3GGU - chains A and B; structure by X-ray diffraction, 1.80 A resolution.

Chain A (and B):
Name: Protease
From: Human immunodeficiency virus type 1 (BRU ISOLATE)
Notes: EC 3.4.23.16; chain B of this document is another copy of the same molecule, construct and numbering; everything in this record applies to it too
UniProtKB: P03367 (POL_HV1BR); residues 1-99 here correspond to UniProt positions 501-599 (UniProt number = residue number + 500)
Chain sequence (99 residues; numbered 1 to 99; the number before each row is that of its first residue):
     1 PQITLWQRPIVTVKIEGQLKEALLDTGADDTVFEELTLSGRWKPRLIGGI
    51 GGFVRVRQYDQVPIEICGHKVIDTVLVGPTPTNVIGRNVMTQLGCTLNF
Differences from the reference sequence: engineered mutation Ile10 (Leu510 in P03367), Val13 (Ile513 in P03367), Glu16 (Gly516 in P03367), Phe33 (Leu533 in P03367), Leu36 (Met536 in P03367), Thr37 (Ser537 in P03367), Ser39 (Pro539 in P03367), Arg45 (Lys545 in P03367), Leu46 (Met546 in P03367), Val54 (Ile554 in P03367), Arg55 (Lys555 in P03367), Val62 (Ile562 in P03367), Pro63 (Leu563 in P03367), Val71 (Ala571 in P03367), Asp73 (Gly573 in P03367), Thr82 (Val582 in P03367), Val84 (Ile584 in P03367), Val89 (Leu589 in P03367), Met90 (Leu590 in P03367), Leu93 (Ile593 in P03367)
Ligand contacts: tmc114 (017; (3r,3as,6ar)-hexahydrofuro[2,3-b]furan-3-yl(1S,2R)-3-[[(4-aminophenyl)sulfonyl](isobutyl)amino]-1-benzyl-2-hydroxypropylcarbamate): Arg8, Leu23, Asp25, Gly27, Ala28, Asp29, Asp30, Val32, Ile47, Gly48, Gly49, Ile50, Pro81, Thr82, Val84
Curated features (UniProtKB/Swiss-Prot):
  - region (Dimerization of protease): Pro1 to Leu5, Asn88, Thr91, Gln92, Gly94 to Phe99
  - active site: Asp25 (For protease activity)
  - site: Phe99 (Cleavage)

How chain A and chain B interact:
Contacting residue pairs (96; chain A residue first):
  Pro1(A) - Leu97(B)
  Pro1(A) - Asn98(B)
  Pro1(A) - Phe99(B)  hydrogen bond (backbone-backbone)
  Gln2(A) - Thr96(B)  hydrogen bond
  Gln2(A) - Leu97(B)
  Gln2(A) - Asn98(B)
  Ile3(A) - Thr96(B)
  Ile3(A) - Leu97(B)  hydrogen bond (backbone-backbone)
  Leu5(A) - Thr26(B)
  Leu5(A) - Arg87(B)  hydrogen bond (backbone-side chain)
  Leu5(A) - Met90(B)  hydrophobic
  Leu5(A) - Thr91(B)
  Leu5(A) - Cys95(B)
  Trp6(A) - Arg87(B)  hydrogen bond (backbone-side chain)
  Trp6(A) - Thr91(B)
  Gln7(A) - Arg87(B)
  Arg8(A) - Asp29(B)  salt bridge
  Arg8(A) - Arg87(B)
  Pro9(A) - Thr26(B)
  Pro9(A) - Arg87(B)
  Leu23(A) - Gly27(B)
  Leu24(A) - Thr26(B)  hydrogen bond (backbone-side chain)
  Asp25(A) - Asp25(B)
  Asp25(A) - Thr26(B)
  Asp25(A) - Gly27(B)  hydrogen bond (side chain-backbone)
  Thr26(A) - Leu5(B)
  Thr26(A) - Pro9(B)
  Thr26(A) - Leu24(B)  hydrogen bond (side chain-backbone)
  Thr26(A) - Asp25(B)
  Thr26(A) - Thr26(B)  hydrogen bond (side chain-backbone)
  Thr26(A) - Leu97(B)
  Gly27(A) - Leu23(B)
  Gly27(A) - Asp25(B)  hydrogen bond (backbone-side chain)
  Asp29(A) - Arg8(B)  salt bridge
  Gly49(A) - Ile50(B)
  Gly49(A) - Pro81(B)
  Ile50(A) - Gly49(B)
  Ile50(A) - Ile50(B)
  Ile50(A) - Gly51(B)  hydrogen bond (backbone-backbone)
  Ile50(A) - Gly52(B)
  Ile50(A) - Val54(B)
  Ile50(A) - Thr80(B)
  Gly51(A) - Ile50(B)  hydrogen bond (backbone-backbone)
  Gly51(A) - Gly51(B)
  Gly51(A) - Gly52(B)
  Gly51(A) - Phe53(B)
  Gly51(A) - Val54(B)
  Gly52(A) - Ile50(B)
  Gly52(A) - Gly51(B)  hydrogen bond (backbone-backbone)
  Phe53(A) - Gly51(B)
  Val54(A) - Ile50(B)
  Val54(A) - Gly51(B)
  Cys67(A) - Phe99(B)  hydrophobic
  Thr80(A) - Ile50(B)
  Pro81(A) - Gly49(B)
  Arg87(A) - Leu5(B)  hydrogen bond (side chain-backbone)
  Arg87(A) - Trp6(B)  hydrogen bond (side chain-backbone)
  Arg87(A) - Gln7(B)
  Arg87(A) - Arg8(B)
  Arg87(A) - Pro9(B)
  Met90(A) - Leu5(B)  hydrophobic
  Thr91(A) - Leu5(B)
  Thr91(A) - Trp6(B)
  Leu93(A) - Phe99(B)
  Gly94(A) - Asn98(B)
  Gly94(A) - Phe99(B)
  Cys95(A) - Leu5(B)
  Cys95(A) - Leu97(B)  hydrophobic
  Cys95(A) - Asn98(B)
  Cys95(A) - Phe99(B)  hydrophobic
  Thr96(A) - Gln2(B)  hydrogen bond
  Thr96(A) - Ile3(B)
  Thr96(A) - Thr4(B)
  Thr96(A) - Thr96(B)
  Thr96(A) - Leu97(B)
  Thr96(A) - Asn98(B)  hydrogen bond (backbone-backbone)
  Leu97(A) - Pro1(B)
  Leu97(A) - Gln2(B)
  Leu97(A) - Ile3(B)  hydrogen bond (backbone-backbone)
  Leu97(A) - Leu24(B)  hydrophobic
  Leu97(A) - Thr26(B)
  Leu97(A) - Met90(B)  hydrophobic
  Leu97(A) - Cys95(B)  hydrophobic
  Leu97(A) - Thr96(B)
  Leu97(A) - Leu97(B)  hydrophobic
  Asn98(A) - Pro1(B)
  Asn98(A) - Gln2(B)
  Asn98(A) - Gly94(B)
  Asn98(A) - Cys95(B)
  Asn98(A) - Thr96(B)  hydrogen bond (backbone-backbone)
  Asn98(A) - Asn98(B)
  Phe99(A) - Pro1(B)  hydrogen bond (backbone-backbone)
  Phe99(A) - Cys67(B)  hydrophobic
  Phe99(A) - Leu93(B)
  Phe99(A) - Gly94(B)
  Phe99(A) - Cys95(B)  hydrophobic
Other interface residues (no listed pair), chain A (36 interface residues in all): Thr4, Ile47, Pro79
Other interface residues (no listed pair), chain B (37 interface residues in all): Ile47, Gly48, Pro79

Overview:
The interface between chain A and chain B involves 36 residues on one side and 37 on the other, with 20
hydrogen bonds and 2 salt bridges. Among the polar pairs are Arg8(A)-Asp29(B), Gln2(A)-Thr96(B) and
Leu5(A)-Arg87(B). Bound to chain A: tmc114.
Chain A and chain B are both Protease (Human immunodeficiency virus type 1 (BRU ISOLATE)); the structure, HIV
PR drug resistant patient's variant in complex with darunavir, was determined by X-ray diffraction (same
publication as 3U7S).
